6HVQ - chains A and B of the 6 polymer chains in the assembly; structure by X-ray diffraction, 1.90 A resolution.

[Chain A (and B)]
Protein: DNA protection during starvation protein
From: Listeria innocua serovar 6a (strain ATCC BAA-680 / CLIP 11262)
Notes: EC 1.16.-.-; chain B of this document is another copy of the same molecule, construct and numbering; everything in this record applies to it too
Reference sequence: P80725 (DPS_LISIN); residues 1-156 here = UniProt positions 1-156
Chain sequence (156 residues; numbered 1 to 156; the number before each row is that of its first residue):
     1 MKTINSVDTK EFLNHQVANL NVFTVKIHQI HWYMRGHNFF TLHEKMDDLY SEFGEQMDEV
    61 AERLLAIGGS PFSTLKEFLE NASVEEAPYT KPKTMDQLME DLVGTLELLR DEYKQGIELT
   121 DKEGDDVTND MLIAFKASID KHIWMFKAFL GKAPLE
Disordered / not traced: 1-4 (chain B: 1-5)
Bound ions: lanthanum (III) ion site 1: Asn-5, Ser-6, Glu-11; lanthanum (III) ion site 2: His-31 (shared with Asp-58(B), Glu-62(B) of chain B); lanthanum (III) ion site 3 near Glu-44 (its only coordinating residue here); lanthanum (III) ion site 4: Asp-58, Glu-62 (shared with His-31(B) of chain B); lanthanum (III) ion site 5 near Asp-58 (its only coordinating residue here); lanthanum (III) ion site 6 near Glu-118 (its only coordinating residue here); lanthanum (III) ion site 7 near Asp-121 (its only coordinating residue here); lanthanum (III) ion site 8: Asp-130 (shared with 1 residue of chain C; 1 residue of chain E)
Swiss-Prot annotation at these positions:
  - binding site (Fe cation): His-31, Asp-58, Glu-62
  - mutagenesis: His-31 (H31G: Slight decrease in DNA protection and significant decrease in iron affinity. Retains only one third of wild-type DNA protection and loses iron binding ability; when associated with G-43), His-43 (H43G: Slight decrease in DNA protection and significant decrease iron affinity. Retains only one third of wild-type DNA protection and loses iron-binding ability; when associated with G-31)

[Chain A / chain B interface]
Contacting residue pairs (59; chain A residue first):
  Val-22(A) with Leu-75(B), hydrophobic
  Val-25(A) with Ser-73(B); Thr-74(B); Leu-75(B), hydrophobic; Phe-78(B), hydrophobic
  His-28(A) with Met-57(B)
  Gln-29(A) with Ser-73(B), hydrogen bond; Thr-74(B)
  His-31(A) with Asp-58(B), salt bridge; Glu-62(B), salt bridge
  Trp-32(A) with Met-57(B), hydrophobic; Asp-58(B), hydrogen bond; Ala-61(B), hydrophobic; Glu-62(B); Leu-65(B); Pro-71(B), hydrophobic; Phe-72(B)
  Tyr-33(A) with Ser-70(B); Pro-71(B), hydrogen bond (side chain-backbone); Ser-73(B)
  His-43(A) with Glu-62(B), salt bridge
  Met-57(A) with His-28(B); Trp-32(B), hydrophobic
  Asp-58(A) with Trp-32(B), hydrogen bond
  Ala-61(A) with Trp-32(B), hydrophobic
  Glu-62(A) with His-31(B), salt bridge; Trp-32(B); His-43(B), salt bridge
  Leu-65(A) with Trp-32(B)
  Ser-70(A) with Tyr-33(B)
  Pro-71(A) with Trp-32(B), hydrophobic; Tyr-33(B), hydrogen bond (backbone-side chain)
  Phe-72(A) with Trp-32(B)
  Ser-73(A) with Val-25(B); Gln-29(B), hydrogen bond; Tyr-33(B)
  Thr-74(A) with Val-25(B); Gln-29(B); Glu-86(B); Ala-87(B); Pro-88(B)
  Leu-75(A) with Val-22(B), hydrophobic; Val-25(B), hydrophobic; Phe-78(B), hydrophobic; Leu-79(B), hydrophobic; Glu-86(B), hydrogen bond (backbone-side chain)
  Lys-76(A) with Leu-79(B); Glu-86(B), hydrogen bond (backbone-side chain)
  Glu-77(A) with Pro-88(B)
  Phe-78(A) with Val-25(B), hydrophobic; Leu-75(B), hydrophobic
  Leu-79(A) with Leu-75(B), hydrophobic; Lys-76(B)
  Glu-86(A) with Thr-74(B); Leu-75(B), hydrogen bond (side chain-backbone); Lys-76(B), hydrogen bond (side chain-backbone)
  Ala-87(A) with Thr-74(B)
  Pro-88(A) with Thr-74(B); Glu-77(B)
Interface residues without a listed pair, chain A (29 interface residues in all): Val-17, Asn-21, Tyr-89
Interface residues without a listed pair, chain B (29 interface residues in all): Val-17, Asn-21, Tyr-89

[In short]
Chain A and chain B each contribute 29 residues to their interface; the contacts include 10 hydrogen bonds and
5 salt bridges. Polar contacts include His-31(A)/Asp-58(B), His-31(A)/Glu-62(B) and His-43(A)/Glu-62(B).
UniProt lists 3 Fe cation-binding residues and 2 mutagenesis sites on chain A.
Chain A and chain B are both DNA protection during starvation protein (Listeria innocua serovar 6a (strain
ATCC BAA-680 / CLIP 11262)); the structure, The structure of Dps from Listeria innocua soaked before soaking
experiments with Zn, Co and La, was determined by X-ray diffraction (same publication as 6SEV, 6HUI, 6HX2 and
6HV1).
